Entry 9B7L (electron microscopy, 2.82 A resolution); this record covers chains F and H of the 8 polymer chains in the assembly.

# Chain F
Protein: Capsid protein VP1
From: Adeno-associated virus
UniProt: Q6JC22 (Q6JC22_9VIRU); residue numbers follow UniProt; this construct covers 203-736
Sequence (534 residues; numbered 203 to 736; the number before each row is that of its first residue):
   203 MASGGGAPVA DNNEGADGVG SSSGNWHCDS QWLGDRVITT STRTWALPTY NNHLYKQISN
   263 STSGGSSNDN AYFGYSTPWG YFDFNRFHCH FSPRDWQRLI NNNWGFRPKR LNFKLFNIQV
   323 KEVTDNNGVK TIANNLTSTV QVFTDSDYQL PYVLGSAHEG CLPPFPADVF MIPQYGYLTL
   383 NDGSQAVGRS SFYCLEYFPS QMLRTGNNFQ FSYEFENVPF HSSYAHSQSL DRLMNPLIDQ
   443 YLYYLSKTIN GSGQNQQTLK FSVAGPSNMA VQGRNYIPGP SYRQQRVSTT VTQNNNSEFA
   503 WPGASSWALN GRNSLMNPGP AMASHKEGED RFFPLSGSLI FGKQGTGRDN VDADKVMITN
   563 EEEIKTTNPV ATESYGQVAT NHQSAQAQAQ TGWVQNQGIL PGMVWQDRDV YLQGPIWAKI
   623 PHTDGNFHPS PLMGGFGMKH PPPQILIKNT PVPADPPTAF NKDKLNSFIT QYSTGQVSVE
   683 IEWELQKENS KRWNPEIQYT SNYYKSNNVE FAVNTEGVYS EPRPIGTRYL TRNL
Unresolved in the structure: 203-218, 655-669
What the authors report for this chain:
  - mutagenesis - Q588R: abolished binding to Fab1-1

# Chain H
Protein: Fab2-2 heavy chain
From: Homo sapiens
Sequence (124 residues; each row starts with the number of its first residue):
    20 QVQLQESGPG LVKPSVTLSL TCTVSGDSIS TYYWSWVRQP PGKGLEWIGY IYYSGNTNYN
    80 PSLKSRVTMS VDTSKNQFSL KLNSVTAADT AVYYCARTHH DYGDYRPSYY FDYWGQGTLV
   140 TVSS
Cystine bridges: Cys41-Cys114

# Interface between chain F and chain H
Pairs across the interface (8; chain F residue first):
  Lys545(F) with Gln20(H)
  Tyr705(F) with Thr50(H); Tyr121(H), hydrophobic
  Tyr706(F) with Ser49(H)
  Lys707(F) with Ser47(H); Ser49(H), hydrogen bond (backbone-side chain); Tyr72(H)
  Ser708(F) with Ser47(H)
Interface residues without a listed pair, chain F (7 interface residues in all): Asp556, Asn704
Interface residues without a listed pair, chain H (8 interface residues in all): Tyr51, Thr92

# In short
7 residues of chain F face 8 of chain H across their interface; the contacts include 1 hydrogen bond. Its one
hydrogen-bonded contact is Lys707(F)-Ser49(H). The paper reports that Q588R of chain F abolishes binding to
Fab1-1.
Here chain F is Capsid protein VP1 (Adeno-associated virus) and chain H is Fab2-2 heavy chain (Homo sapiens).
Entry 9B7L (Fab2-2 in complex with the capsid of Adeno-associated virus type 9) was determined by electron
microscopy, deposited together with 9B6N, 9B6O, 9B6Q, 9B6R, 9B6S, 9B6T and 9 further entries.
